Entry 8X9W (electron microscopy, 4.50 A resolution (low resolution: residue-level contacts below are approximate; hydrogen-bond / salt-bridge calls are withheld)); this record covers chains k and m of the 20 polymer chains in the assembly.

Chain k:
Name: CVC1
From: Human alphaherpesvirus 3
Amino-acid sequence (550 residues; numbered 1 to 696; 146 numbers in that range are skipped by the numbering (no residue carries them; nothing is unmodelled there); the number before each row is that of its first residue):
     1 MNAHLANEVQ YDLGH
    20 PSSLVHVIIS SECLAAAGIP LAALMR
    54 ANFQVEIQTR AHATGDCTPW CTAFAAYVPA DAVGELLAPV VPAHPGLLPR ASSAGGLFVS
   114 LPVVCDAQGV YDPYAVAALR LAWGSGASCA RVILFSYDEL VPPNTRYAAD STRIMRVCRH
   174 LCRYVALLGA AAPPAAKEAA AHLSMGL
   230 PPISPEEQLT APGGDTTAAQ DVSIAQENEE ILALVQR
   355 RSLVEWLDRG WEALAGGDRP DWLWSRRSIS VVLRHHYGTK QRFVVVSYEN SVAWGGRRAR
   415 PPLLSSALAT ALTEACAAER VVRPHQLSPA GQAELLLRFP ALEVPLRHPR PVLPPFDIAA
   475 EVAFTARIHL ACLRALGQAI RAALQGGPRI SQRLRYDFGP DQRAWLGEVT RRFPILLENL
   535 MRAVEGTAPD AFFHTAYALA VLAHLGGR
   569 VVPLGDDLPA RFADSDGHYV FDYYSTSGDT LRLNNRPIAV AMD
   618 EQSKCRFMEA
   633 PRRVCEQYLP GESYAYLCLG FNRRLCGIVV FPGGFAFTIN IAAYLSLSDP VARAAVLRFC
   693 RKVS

Chain m:
Name: Capsid vertex component 2
From: Human alphaherpesvirus 3
Reference sequence: P10209 (CVC2_HHV11); numbering as in UniProt (aligned over 1-94)
Amino-acid sequence (94 residues; row label = number of the first residue in the row):
     1 MDPYCPFDAL DVWEHRRFIV ADSRNFITPE FPRDFWMSPV FNLPRETAAE QVVVLQAQRT
    61 AAAAALENAA MQAAELPVDI ERRLRPIERN VHEI
Disordered / not traced: 1-12, 93-94

How chain k and chain m interact:
Pairs across the interface (73; chain k residue first):
  Pro156(k) with Gln72(m)
  Gln249(k) with Arg82(m); Arg83(m)
  Asp250(k) with Arg82(m)
  Asn257(k) with Pro86(m); Asn90(m)
  Ile260(k) with Asn90(m)
  Leu261(k) with Asn90(m)
  Leu387(k) with Met71(m)
  Arg388(k) with Asn68(m)
  His389(k) with Glu67(m); Asn68(m)
  His390(k) with Ala64(m)
  Tyr391(k) with Thr60(m); Ala61(m); Ala64(m); Asn68(m)
  Gly392(k) with Thr60(m)
  Lys394(k) with Thr60(m); Ala63(m); Glu67(m)
  Ile472(k) with Gln58(m); Ala61(m)
  Ala473(k) with Ala57(m)
  Val476(k) with Val53(m)
  Ala477(k) with Glu50(m); Val54(m)
  Ala480(k) with Glu50(m)
  Leu484(k) with Arg45(m)
  Arg488(k) with Leu43(m); Pro44(m); Thr47(m)
  Ile494(k) with Trp36(m)
  Arg495(k) with Trp36(m); Phe41(m); Asn42(m)
  Leu498(k) with Trp36(m)
  Ile504(k) with Phe26(m); Ile27(m); Pro29(m)
  Ser505(k) with Ser23(m); Asn25(m); Phe26(m)
  Gln506(k) with Asp22(m); Ser23(m); Asn25(m)
  Arg509(k) with Ala21(m)
  Tyr510(k) with Ala21(m)
  Asp511(k) with Arg16(m); Phe18(m); Ile19(m); Ala21(m)
  Phe512(k) with Ile19(m)
  Gly513(k) with Ile19(m)
  Pro514(k) with Arg17(m)
  Arg517(k) with Ile19(m)
  Thr524(k) with Ile27(m); Pro29(m)
  Phe527(k) with Pro29(m); Phe31(m)
  Pro528(k) with Phe35(m)
  Leu531(k) with Phe31(m); Phe35(m)
  Glu532(k) with Phe35(m)
  Met535(k) with Val40(m); Phe41(m)
  Arg536(k) with Val40(m)
  Gln619(k) with Ala21(m); Asp22(m); Ser23(m)
  Phe667(k) with Asn25(m); Phe26(m); Ile27(m)
Other interface residues (no listed pair), chain k (49 interface residues in all): Pro241, Thr246, Ile253, Val264, Asp471, Gln499, Arg503
Other interface residues (no listed pair), chain m (46 interface residues in all): Thr28, Glu30, Met37, Ser38, Ala65, Glu75, Ile87, Arg89

Overview:
49 residues of chain k face 46 of chain m across their interface.
Chain k is CVC1 and chain m is Capsid vertex component 2, both from Human alphaherpesvirus 3; the structure,
portal vertex capsomer of the VZV C-Capsid, was determined by electron microscopy together with 8X9X, 8X9Y,
8X9Z, 8XA0, 8XA1, 8XA2 and 8XA3 from the same study.
